2FTE - chains A and B of the 7 polymer chains in the assembly; structure by electron microscopy, 12.00 A resolution (very low resolution: no residue pairs are listed; an interface is given only as per-side residue counts).

Chain A (and B):
Name: major capsid protein
From: Enterobacteria phage HK97
Notes: chain B of this document is another copy of the same molecule, construct and numbering; everything in this record applies to it too
Reference sequence: P49861 (COAT_BPHK7); residue numbers follow UniProt; this construct covers 104-385
Amino-acid sequence (282 residues; each row starts with the number of its first residue):
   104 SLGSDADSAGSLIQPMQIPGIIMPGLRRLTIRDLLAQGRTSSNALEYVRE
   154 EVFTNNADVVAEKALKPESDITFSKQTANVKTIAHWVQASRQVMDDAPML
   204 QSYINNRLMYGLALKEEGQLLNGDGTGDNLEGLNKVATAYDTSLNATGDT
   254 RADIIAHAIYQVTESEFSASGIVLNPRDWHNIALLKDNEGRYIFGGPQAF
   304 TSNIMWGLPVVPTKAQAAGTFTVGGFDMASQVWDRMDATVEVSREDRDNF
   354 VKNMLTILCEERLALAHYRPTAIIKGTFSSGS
Disordered / not traced: 384-385
Curated features (UniProtKB/Swiss-Prot):
  - cross-link: K169 (Isoaspartyl lysine isopeptide (Lys-Asn) (interchain with N-356)), N356 (Isoaspartyl lysine isopeptide (Asn-Lys) (interchain with K-169))
  - mutagenesis: K169 (K169Y: Loss of ability to form cross-links between subunits), N356 (N356D: Loss of cleavage and cross-linking), C362 (C362S: No loss in the ability to form cross-links)

How chain A and chain B interact:
At this resolution (12 A) residue pairs are not listed: 27 residues of chain A and 24 of chain B lie at the interface.

In short:
27 residues of chain A and 24 residues of chain B are in contact. UniProt lists 3 mutagenesis sites on chain
A.
Chain A and chain B are both major capsid protein (Enterobacteria phage HK97); the structure, Bacteriophage
HK97 Expansion Intermediate IV, was determined by electron microscopy together with 2FRP, 2FS3, 2FSY and 2FT1
from the same study.
